Entry 8ZRX (electron microscopy, 2.27 A resolution); this record covers chains C and E of the 6 polymer chains in the assembly.

Chain C (and E):
Protein: Enoyl-CoA hydratase, mitochondrial
Source organism: Homo sapiens
Notes: EC 4.2.1.17, 5.3.3.8; chain E of this document is another copy of the same molecule, construct and numbering; everything in this record applies to it too
UniProtKB: P30084 (ECHM_HUMAN); residues 28-290 here = UniProt positions 28-290
Sequence (263 residues; row label = number of the first residue in the row):
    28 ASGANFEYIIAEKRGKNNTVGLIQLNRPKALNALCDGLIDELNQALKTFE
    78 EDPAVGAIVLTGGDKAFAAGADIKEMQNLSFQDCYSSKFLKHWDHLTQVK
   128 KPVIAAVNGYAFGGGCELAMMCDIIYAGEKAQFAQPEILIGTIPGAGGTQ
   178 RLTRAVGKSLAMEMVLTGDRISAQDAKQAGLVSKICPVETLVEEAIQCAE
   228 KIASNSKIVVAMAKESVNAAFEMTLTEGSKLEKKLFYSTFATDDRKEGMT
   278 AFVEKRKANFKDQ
Unresolved in the structure: 28-30
Small-molecule neighbours:
  - acetoacetyl-coenzyme A (CAA), molecule 1: Lys-56, Ala-57, Leu-58, Ala-60, Ala-96, Gly-97, Ala-98, Asp-99, Ile-100, Lys-101, Met-103, Leu-117, Tyr-137, Phe-139, Gly-140, Gly-141, Glu-144, Pro-163, Glu-164, Ile-167, Pro-171, Gly-172, Arg-197
  - acetoacetyl-coenzyme A (CAA), molecule 2: Phe-263, Phe-279, Lys-282
From the paper describing this entry:
  - binding site for acetoacetyl-coenzyme A: Ala-98, Gly-141

How chain C and chain E interact:
Pairs across the interface (11; chain C residue first):
  Glu-242(C) with Lys-261(E), salt bridge
  Glu-249(C) with Glu-254(E)
  Met-250(C) with Met-250(E), hydrophobic; Glu-254(E)
  Glu-254(C) with Glu-249(E); Met-250(E)
  Leu-258(C) with Leu-258(E), hydrophobic; Lys-261(E)
  Lys-261(C) with Glu-242(E), salt bridge; Leu-258(E)
  Ala-268(C) with Ala-268(E), hydrophobic
Also at the interface, not in a pair above, chain C (8 interface residues in all): Leu-262
Also at the interface, not in a pair above, chain E (8 interface residues in all): Leu-262

Summary:
Chain C and chain E each contribute 8 residues to their interface, with 2 salt bridges. The salt-bridged pair
is Glu-242(C)/Lys-261(E). Ligands of chain C: acetoacetyl-coenzyme A. The paper reports a binding site for
acetoacetyl-coenzyme A at Ala-98(C) and Gly-141(C).
Both chains are Enoyl-CoA hydratase, mitochondrial (Homo sapiens). Entry 8ZRX (Structure of human ECHS1 in
complex with Acetoacetyl-CoA) was determined by electron microscopy (same publication as 8ZRU, 8ZRV, 8ZRW and
8ZRY).
